PDB entry 3VLF | X-ray diffraction, 3.80 A resolution | chains A and B

# Chain A
Molecule: DNA mismatch repair protein HSM3
Source organism: Saccharomyces cerevisiae
UniProtKB: P38348 (HSM3_YEAST); numbering as in UniProt (aligned over 1-480)
Sequence (500 residues; each row starts with the number of its first residue; numbers below 1 keep their minus sign (Mse-19 is residue -19)):
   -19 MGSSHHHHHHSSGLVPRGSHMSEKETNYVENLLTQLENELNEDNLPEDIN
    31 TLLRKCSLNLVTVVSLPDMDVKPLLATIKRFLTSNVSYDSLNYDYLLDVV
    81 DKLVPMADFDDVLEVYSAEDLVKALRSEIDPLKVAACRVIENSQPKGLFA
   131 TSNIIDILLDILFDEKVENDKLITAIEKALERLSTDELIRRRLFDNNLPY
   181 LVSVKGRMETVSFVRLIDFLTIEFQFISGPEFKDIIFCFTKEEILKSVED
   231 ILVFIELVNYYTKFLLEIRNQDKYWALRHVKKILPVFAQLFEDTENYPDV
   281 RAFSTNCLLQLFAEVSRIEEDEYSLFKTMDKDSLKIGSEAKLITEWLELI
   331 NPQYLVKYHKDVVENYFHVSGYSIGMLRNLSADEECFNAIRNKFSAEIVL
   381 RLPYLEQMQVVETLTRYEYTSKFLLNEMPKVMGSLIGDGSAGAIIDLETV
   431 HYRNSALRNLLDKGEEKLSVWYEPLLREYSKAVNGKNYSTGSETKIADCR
Unresolved in the structure: -19 to 8, 466-480
Differences from the reference sequence: expression tag (-19 to 0)
Modified positions: Mse-19, Mse1 (selenomethionine); Mse49, Mse86, Mse188, Mse309, Mse356, Mse388, Mse408, Mse412 (selenomethionine; parent Met)

# Chain B
Molecule: 26S protease regulatory subunit 7 homolog
Source organism: Saccharomyces cerevisiae
Notes: fragment: c-terminal domain
UniProtKB: P33299 (PRS7_YEAST); numbering as in UniProt (aligned over 381-467)
Sequence (88 residues; each row starts with the number of its first residue):
   380 MDLEGRANIFRIHSKSMSVERGIRWELISRLCPNSTGAELRSVCTEAGMF
   430 AIRARRKVATEKDFLKAVDKVISGYKKFSSTSRYMQYN
Unresolved in the structure: 453-467
Differences from the reference sequence: expression tag (380)
Modified positions: Mse380, Mse396, Mse428 (selenomethionine; parent Met); Mse464 (selenomethionine)

# Interface between chain A and chain B
Contacting residue pairs - 37 pairs, chain A then chain B:
  Arg118(A) - Leu382(B)
  Glu148(A) - Glu405(B)
  Asp150(A) - Arg390(B)  salt bridge
  Asp150(A) - Glu405(B)
  Lys151(A) - Leu382(B)  hydrogen bond (side chain-backbone)
  Ile153(A) - Glu405(B)
  Ile153(A) - Arg409(B)
  Thr154(A) - Asp381(B)
  Thr154(A) - Glu383(B)
  Glu157(A) - Arg409(B)  salt bridge
  Lys158(A) - Asp381(B)
  Lys158(A) - Leu382(B)
  Thr190(A) - Arg403(B)
  Thr190(A) - Leu406(B)
  Val194(A) - Leu406(B)  hydrophobic
  Val194(A) - Arg409(B)
  Arg195(A) - Glu405(B)  salt bridge
  Arg195(A) - Arg409(B)
  Asp198(A) - Arg409(B)  salt bridge
  Ile231(A) - Leu444(B)  hydrophobic
  Leu232(A) - Leu406(B)  hydrophobic
  Leu232(A) - Leu410(B)  hydrophobic
  Leu232(A) - Leu444(B)  hydrophobic
  Glu236(A) - Arg409(B)
  Glu236(A) - Leu410(B)
  Ala282(A) - Lys445(B)  hydrogen bond (backbone-side chain)
  Phe283(A) - Lys441(B)
  Phe283(A) - Leu444(B)  hydrophobic
  Phe283(A) - Lys445(B)
  Ser284(A) - Asp448(B)
  Thr285(A) - Asp448(B)  hydrogen bond (backbone-side chain)
  Asn286(A) - Asp448(B)  hydrogen bond (side chain-backbone)
  Asn286(A) - Lys449(B)
  Asn286(A) - Ser452(B)
  Cys287(A) - Asp448(B)  hydrogen bond (backbone-side chain)
  Cys287(A) - Ser452(B)
  Gln290(A) - Ser452(B)
Also at the interface, not in a pair above, chain A (25 interface residues in all): Val191, Ile235, Asn239
Also at the interface, not in a pair above, chain B (18 interface residues in all): Ala386, Glu440, Ile451

# In short
25 residues of chain A face 18 of chain B across their interface, with 5 hydrogen bonds and 4 salt bridges.
Among the polar pairs are Asp150(A)-Arg390(B), Glu157(A)-Arg409(B) and Arg195(A)-Glu405(B).
Here chain A is DNA mismatch repair protein HSM3 and chain B is 26S protease regulatory subunit 7 homolog,
both from Saccharomyces cerevisiae. Entry 3VLF (Crystal structure of yeast proteasome interacting protein) was
determined by X-ray diffraction, deposited together with 3VLD and 3VLE.
